6N9A - chains B and D of the 3 polymer chains in the assembly; structure by X-ray diffraction, 2.50 A resolution.

# Chain B
Protein: tRNA threonylcarbamoyladenosine biosynthesis protein TsaB
Source organism: Thermotoga maritima
UniProt: Q9WZX7 (TSAB_THEMA); residue numbers follow UniProt; this construct covers 2-206
Sequence (211 residues; numbered -4 to 206; the number before each row is that of its first residue; numbers below 1 keep their minus sign (Gly-4 is residue -4)):
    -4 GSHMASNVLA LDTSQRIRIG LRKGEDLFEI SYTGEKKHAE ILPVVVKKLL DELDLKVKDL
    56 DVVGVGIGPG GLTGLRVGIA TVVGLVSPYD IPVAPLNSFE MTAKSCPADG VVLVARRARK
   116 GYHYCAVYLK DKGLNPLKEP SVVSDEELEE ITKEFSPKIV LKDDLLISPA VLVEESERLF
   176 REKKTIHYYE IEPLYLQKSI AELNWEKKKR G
Construct notes: expression tag (-4 to 1)
Residues lining bound ligands: 2-(2-ethoxyethoxy)ethanol (AE3): Asp21, Phe23, Ile25, Lys31, Ile36, Val39, Val40, Lys43, Glu47, Leu48

# Chain D
Protein: tRNA N6-adenosine threonylcarbamoyltransferase
Source organism: Thermotoga maritima
Notes: EC 2.3.1.234
UniProt: Q9WXZ2 (TSAD_THEMA); residue numbers follow UniProt; this construct covers 1-327
Sequence (330 residues; each row starts with the number of its first residue; numbers below 1 keep their minus sign (Glu-2 is residue -2)):
    -2 EGRMRVLGIE TSCDETAVAV LDDGKNVVVN FTVSQIEVHQ KFGGVVPEVA ARHHLKNLPI
    58 LLKKAFEKVP PETVDVVAAT YGPGLIGALL VGLSAAKGLA ISLEKPFVGV NHVEAHVQAV
   118 FLANPDLKPP LVVLMVSGGH TQLMKVDEDY SMEVLGETLD DSAGEAFDKV ARLLGLGYPG
   178 GPVIDRVAKK GDPEKYSFPR PMLDDDSYNF SFAGLKTSVL YFLQREKGYK VEDVAASFQK
   238 AVVDILVEKT FRLARNLGIR KIAFVGGVAA NSMLREEVRK RAERWNYEVF FPPLELCTDN
   298 ALMVAKAGYE KAKRGMFSPL SLNADPNLNV
Construct notes: expression tag (-2 to 0)
Ion coordination: Zn2+: His109, His113, His137, Asp296
Residues lining bound ligands:
  - ADP (adenosine-5'-diphosphate): Phe248, Arg252, Trp282, Tyr284
  - ATP (adenosine-5'-triphosphate): Asp158, Lys166, Ala210, Gly211, Lys213, Thr214, Tyr218
  - KG4 (5'-O-[(R)-(carboxyoxy)(hydroxy)phosphoryl]adenosine): Ser134, Gly135, Gly136, His137, Gly161, Glu162, Phe164, Asp165, Pro176, Gly177, Gly178, Pro179, Asp182, Gly263, Gly264, Val265, Ala267, Asn268, Cys294, Thr295
Curated features (UniProtKB/Swiss-Prot):
  - binding site (Fe cation): His109, His113, Asp296
  - binding site (substrate): Met132 to Gly136, Asp165, Gly178, Asp182, Asn268
From the paper describing this entry:
  - conformationally variable residues (helix shift): Ser31 to His50
  - binding site for ATP: Lys166, Lys213
  - mutagenesis - K166A, K213A: abolished catalytic activity (multi-turnover t6A synthesis activity)
  - mutagenesis - K166A, K213A: abolished catalytic activity on ATP
  - mutagenesis - K166A: decreased binding to tRNA threonylcarbamoyladenosine biosynthesis protein TsaE
  - Zn2+ coordination: His109, His113, His137, Asp296
  - mutagenesis - H109A, H113A, H137A, D296A: decreased stability
  - binding site for KG4: Asp165, Asp182, Gly264, Asn268
  - contacts within the chain: Ser134-His137 (hydrogen bond)
  - mutagenesis - S134A, D165A: unchanged catalytic activity on ATP
  - mutagenesis - S134A, D165A, D182A: decreased catalytic activity on t6A synthesis
  - mutagenesis - K166A, K213A: abolished catalytic activity on t6A synthesis

# How chain B and chain D interact
Contacting residue pairs (49; chain B residue first):
  Lys32(B) - Asn320(D)
  Ala34(B) - Leu87(D)  hydrophobic
  Ala34(B) - Lys94(D)  hydrogen bond (backbone-side chain)
  Ala34(B) - Leu317(D)
  Ala34(B) - Ser318(D)
  Ala34(B) - Asn320(D)
  Glu35(B) - Ser318(D)
  Glu35(B) - Asn320(D)
  Pro38(B) - Lys94(D)
  Pro38(B) - Ile98(D)
  Pro38(B) - Leu317(D)
  Val39(B) - Leu317(D)
  Val39(B) - Ser318(D)
  Lys42(B) - Leu317(D)
  Lys51(B) - Glu101(D)  salt bridge
  Val52(B) - Ser99(D)
  Thr68(B) - Leu87(D)
  Arg71(B) - Leu52(D)
  Arg71(B) - Gly84(D)
  Val72(B) - Ser91(D)
  Ile74(B) - Leu52(D)  hydrophobic
  Ala75(B) - Val88(D)
  Ala75(B) - Ser91(D)
  Ala75(B) - Ala92(D)
  Thr76(B) - Ser91(D)
  Thr76(B) - Gly95(D)
  Val78(B) - Leu59(D)  hydrophobic
  Gly79(B) - Ala92(D)
  Gly79(B) - Gly95(D)
  Gly79(B) - Leu96(D)  hydrogen bond (backbone-backbone)
  Gly79(B) - Ser99(D)
  Leu80(B) - Gly95(D)
  Leu80(B) - Ile98(D)  hydrophobic
  Leu80(B) - Ser99(D)  hydrogen bond (backbone-side chain)
  Ser82(B) - Phe63(D)
  Ser82(B) - Leu96(D)
  Pro83(B) - Phe63(D)
  Pro83(B) - Pro68(D)
  Pro83(B) - Leu96(D)  hydrophobic
  Pro83(B) - Ser99(D)
  Pro83(B) - Leu100(D)  hydrophobic
  Tyr84(B) - Ser99(D)  hydrogen bond (side chain-backbone)
  Tyr183(B) - Pro56(D)
  Tyr183(B) - Lys60(D)
  Tyr184(B) - Pro44(D)
  Tyr184(B) - Pro56(D)  hydrophobic
  Tyr184(B) - Lys60(D)
  Pro188(B) - Leu52(D)  hydrophobic
  Tyr190(B) - Leu52(D)
Interface residues without a listed pair, chain B (26 interface residues in all): Leu45, Ile186
Interface residues without a listed pair, chain D (26 interface residues in all): Val43, Lys53, Ile57, Leu319

# Summary
The chain B/chain D interface involves 26 residues from each chain, with 4 hydrogen bonds and 1 salt bridge.
Polar pairs include Lys51(B)-Glu101(D), Ala34(B)-Lys94(D) and Leu80(B)-Ser99(D). From the paper: a binding
site for KG4 at Asp165(D), Asp182(D) and Gly264(D) among others; H109A, H113A and H137A of chain D, among
others, reduce stability; 9 substitutions were tested in all.
Chain B is tRNA threonylcarbamoyladenosine biosynthesis protein TsaB and chain D is tRNA N6-adenosine
threonylcarbamoyltransferase, both from Thermotoga maritima; the structure, Crystal Structure of Thermotoga
maritima threonylcarbamoyladenosine biosynthesis complex TsaB2D2E2 bound to ATP and carboxy-AMP, was
determined by X-ray diffraction.
